Entry 6XBG (X-ray diffraction, 1.45 A resolution); this record covers chains A and B of the 4 polymer chains in the assembly.

Chain A (and B):
Name: 3C-like proteinase
Organism: Severe acute respiratory syndrome coronavirus 2
Notes: EC 3.4.22.69; chain B of this document is another copy of the same molecule, construct and numbering; everything in this record applies to it too
UniProtKB: P0DTD1 (R1AB_SARS2); residues 1-306 here correspond to UniProt positions 3264-3569 (UniProt number = residue number + 3263)
Chain sequence (308 residues; row label = number of the first residue in the row; numbers below 1 keep their minus sign (His-1 is residue -1)):
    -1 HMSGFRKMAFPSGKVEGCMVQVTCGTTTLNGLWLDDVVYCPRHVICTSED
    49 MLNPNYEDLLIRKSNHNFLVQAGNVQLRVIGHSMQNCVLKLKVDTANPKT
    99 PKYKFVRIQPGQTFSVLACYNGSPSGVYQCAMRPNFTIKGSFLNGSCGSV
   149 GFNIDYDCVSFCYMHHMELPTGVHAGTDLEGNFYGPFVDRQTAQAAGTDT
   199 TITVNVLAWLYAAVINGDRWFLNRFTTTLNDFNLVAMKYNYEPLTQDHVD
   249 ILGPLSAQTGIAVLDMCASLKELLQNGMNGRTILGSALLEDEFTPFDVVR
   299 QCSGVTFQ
Not modelled in the structure: -1 to 1, 302-306 (chain B: -1 to 2, 306)
Construct notes: expression tag (-1 to 0)
UniProt features mapped onto this chain:
  - active site: His41 (For 3CL-PRO activity), Cys145 (Nucleophile)
  - site: Gln306 (Cleavage)
  - cross-link (Glycyl lysine isopeptide (Lys-Gly)): Lys5 (interchain with G-Cter in ubiquitin), Lys90 (interchain with G-Cter in ubiquitin)
What the authors report for this chain:
  - binding site for inhibitor UAW246: His41
  - catalytic residues: His41
  - conformationally variable residues (loop rearrangement): Gln189 to Ala191
  - binding site for inhibitor UAW246: Glu166, Gln189
  - binding site for inhibitor UAW246: Asn142 (from molecular simulation)

Chain A / chain B interface:
Pairs across the interface - 67 pairs, chain A then chain B:
  Gly2(A) - Gly138(B)
  Gly2(A) - Ser139(B)
  Arg4(A) - Lys5(B)
  Arg4(A) - Tyr126(B)
  Arg4(A) - Gln127(B)  hydrogen bond (side chain-backbone)
  Arg4(A) - Cys128(B)
  Arg4(A) - Lys137(B)  hydrogen bond (side chain-backbone)
  Arg4(A) - Glu290(B)  salt bridge
  Lys5(A) - Arg4(B)
  Lys5(A) - Tyr126(B)
  Met6(A) - Gly124(B)
  Met6(A) - Val125(B)
  Met6(A) - Tyr126(B)  hydrophobic
  Met6(A) - Ser139(B)
  Ala7(A) - Gly124(B)
  Ala7(A) - Val125(B)  hydrogen bond (backbone-backbone)
  Phe8(A) - Val125(B)
  Pro9(A) - Ser10(B)
  Pro9(A) - Glu14(B)
  Pro9(A) - Pro122(B)  hydrophobic
  Pro9(A) - Ser123(B)
  Pro9(A) - Gly124(B)
  Ser10(A) - Pro9(B)
  Ser10(A) - Ser10(B)  hydrogen bond (backbone-side chain)
  Ser10(A) - Glu14(B)  hydrogen bond (backbone-side chain)
  Gly11(A) - Gly11(B)
  Gly11(A) - Glu14(B)  hydrogen bond (backbone-side chain)
  Glu14(A) - Pro9(B)
  Glu14(A) - Ser10(B)  hydrogen bond (side chain-backbone)
  Glu14(A) - Gly11(B)  hydrogen bond (side chain-backbone)
  Tyr118(A) - Gly302(B)
  Tyr118(A) - Thr304(B)
  Ser121(A) - Thr304(B)
  Pro122(A) - Pro9(B)
  Pro122(A) - Thr304(B)
  Pro122(A) - Phe305(B)  hydrogen bond (backbone-backbone)
  Ser123(A) - Pro9(B)
  Ser123(A) - Arg298(B)  hydrogen bond (backbone-side chain)
  Ser123(A) - Val303(B)  hydrogen bond (side chain-backbone)
  Ser123(A) - Thr304(B)
  Ser123(A) - Phe305(B)
  Gly124(A) - Met6(B)
  Gly124(A) - Ala7(B)
  Gly124(A) - Pro9(B)
  Gly124(A) - Arg298(B)
  Val125(A) - Met6(B)
  Val125(A) - Ala7(B)  hydrogen bond (backbone-backbone)
  Val125(A) - Phe8(B)
  Val125(A) - Val125(B)  hydrophobic
  Tyr126(A) - Arg4(B)
  Tyr126(A) - Lys5(B)
  Tyr126(A) - Met6(B)  hydrophobic
  Gln127(A) - Arg4(B)  hydrogen bond (backbone-side chain)
  Lys137(A) - Arg4(B)
  Ser139(A) - Arg4(B)
  Ser139(A) - Met6(B)
  Ser139(A) - Gln299(B)
  Leu141(A) - Gln299(B)
  Leu141(A) - Cys300(B)
  Leu141(A) - Ser301(B)
  Gly283(A) - Leu286(B)
  Ala285(A) - Leu286(B)  hydrophobic
  Arg298(A) - Ser123(B)  hydrogen bond (side chain-backbone)
  Arg298(A) - Gly124(B)
  Gln299(A) - Ser139(B)  hydrogen bond
  Gln299(A) - Leu141(B)
  Ser301(A) - Leu141(B)
Interface residues without a listed pair, chain A (34 interface residues in all): Phe3, Lys12, Leu115, Cys128, Gly138, Thr280, Glu290, Cys300
Interface residues without a listed pair, chain B (34 interface residues in all): Lys12, Leu115, Ala129, Gly170

Summary:
Chain A and chain B each contribute 34 residues to their interface; the contacts include 15 hydrogen bonds and
1 salt bridge. Polar pairs include Arg4(A)-Glu290(B), Arg4(A)-Gln127(B) and Arg4(A)-Lys137(B). From the paper:
the catalytic residue His41(A); a binding site for inhibitor UAW246 at His41(A), Glu166(A) and Gln189(A) among
others.
Chain A and chain B are both 3C-like proteinase (Severe acute respiratory syndrome coronavirus 2); the
structure, Crystal structure of the SARS-CoV-2 (COVID-19) main protease in complex with inhibitor UAW246, was
determined by X-ray diffraction, deposited together with 6XFN, 6XA4, 6XBH and 6XBI.
